Entry 5CVB (X-ray diffraction, 2.25 A resolution); this record covers chains B and C of the 3 polymer chains in the assembly.

== Chain B ==
Protein: Collagen alpha-1(I) chain, Collagen alpha-2(IX) chain
From: Homo sapiens
Reference sequence: chimeric construct of P02452, Q14055: residues 15-26 from P02452 (CO1A1_HUMAN) positions 572-583 (UniProt number = residue number + 557); residues 36-71 from Q14055 positions 517-552 (UniProt number = residue number + 481)
Amino-acid sequence (71 residues; row label = number of the first residue in the row):
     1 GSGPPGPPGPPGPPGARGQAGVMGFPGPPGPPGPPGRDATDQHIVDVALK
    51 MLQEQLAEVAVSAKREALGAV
Unresolved in the structure: 1, 62-71
Differences from the reference sequence: expression tag (1-14); linker (27-35)
Swiss-Prot annotation at these positions:
  - modified residue: P26 (4-hydroxyproline)
  - region: A39 to L68 (Nonhelical region 3 (NC3))

== Chain C ==
Protein: Collagen alpha-1(I) chain, Collagen alpha-3(IX) chain
From: Homo sapiens
Reference sequence: chimeric construct of P02452, Q14050: residues 15-26 from P02452 (CO1A1_HUMAN) positions 572-583 (UniProt number = residue number + 557); residues 36-72 from Q14050 positions 517-553 (UniProt number = residue number + 481)
Amino-acid sequence (72 residues; row label = number of the first residue in the row):
     1 GSGPPGPPGPPGPPGARGQAGVMGFPGPPGPPGPPGKEASEQRIRELCGG
    51 MISEQIAQLAAHLRKPLAPGSI
Unresolved in the structure: 68-72
Differences from the reference sequence: expression tag (1-14); linker (27-35)
Swiss-Prot annotation at these positions:
  - modified residue: P26 (4-hydroxyproline)
  - region: A39 to P69 (Nonhelical region 3 (NC3))

== How chain B and chain C interact ==
Residue-residue contacts (80):
  G3(B) with G1(C), hydrogen bond (backbone-backbone)
  P4(B) with G1(C); S2(C); G3(C), hydrogen bond (backbone-backbone)
  G6(B) with G3(C); P4(C)
  P7(B) with G3(C); P4(C); P5(C); G6(C), hydrogen bond (backbone-backbone)
  G9(B) with G6(C); P7(C)
  P10(B) with G6(C); P8(C); G9(C), hydrogen bond (backbone-backbone)
  G12(B) with G9(C); P10(C)
  P13(B) with G9(C); P11(C); G12(C), hydrogen bond (backbone-backbone)
  P14(B) with G12(C)
  G15(B) with G12(C); P13(C)
  A16(B) with P14(C); G15(C), hydrogen bond (backbone-backbone)
  G18(B) with G15(C); A16(C)
  Q19(B) with R17(C); G18(C), hydrogen bond (backbone-backbone)
  A20(B) with R17(C), hydrogen bond (backbone-side chain)
  G21(B) with G18(C); Q19(C)
  V22(B) with R17(C); A20(C); G21(C), hydrogen bond (backbone-backbone)
  G24(B) with G21(C); V22(C)
  F25(B) with M23(C); G24(C), hydrogen bond (backbone-backbone)
  P26(B) with M23(C)
  G27(B) with G24(C); F25(C)
  P28(B) with M23(C); P26(C); G27(C), hydrogen bond (backbone-backbone)
  P29(B) with G27(C)
  G30(B) with G27(C); P28(C)
  P31(B) with P29(C); G30(C), hydrogen bond (backbone-backbone)
  G33(B) with G30(C); P31(C)
  P34(B) with P32(C); G33(C), hydrogen bond (backbone-backbone)
  G36(B) with G33(C); P34(C)
  R37(B) with P35(C); G36(C), hydrogen bond (backbone-backbone)
  A39(B) with G36(C); K37(C)
  H43(B) with E38(C); A39(C), hydrogen bond (side chain-backbone); I44(C)
  I44(B) with I44(C), hydrophobic
  V47(B) with E41(C); I44(C), hydrophobic
  A48(B) with I52(C)
  K50(B) with E41(C); R45(C)
  M51(B) with R45(C); C48(C); G49(C); I52(C), hydrophobic
  L52(B) with I52(C), hydrophobic
  E54(B) with R45(C), salt bridge
  Q55(B) with G49(C); I52(C); S53(C), hydrogen bond (side chain-backbone); I56(C)
  L56(B) with I56(C), hydrophobic
Interface residues without a listed pair, chain B (47 interface residues in all): P5, P8, P11, R17, M23, P32, P35, V59
Interface residues without a listed pair, chain C (48 interface residues in all): R64

== Summary ==
The interface between chain B and chain C involves 47 residues on one side and 48 on the other, with 16
hydrogen bonds and 1 salt bridge. Polar contacts include E54(B)-R45(C), A20(B)-R17(C) and H43(B)-A39(C).
Chain B is Collagen alpha-1(I) chain, Collagen alpha-2(IX) chain and chain C is Collagen alpha-1(I) chain,
Collagen alpha-3(IX) chain, both from Homo sapiens; the structure, Crystal structure of the type IX collagen
NC2 hetero-trimerization domain with a guest fragment a1a1a1 of ..., was determined by X-ray diffraction (same
publication as 5CVA, 5CTD and 5CTI).
